5W23 - chains J and N of the 9 polymer chains in the assembly; structure by X-ray diffraction, 3.40 A resolution.

Chain J:
Protein: 5C4 Fab heavy chain
From: Mus musculus
Notes: antibody fragment or engineered binder
Sequence (249 residues; numbered -22 to 215 plus 11 insertion-coded residues; the number before each row is that of its first residue; a row labelled like 82A-82C holds insertion residues (82A, then the next letters in order); numbers below 1 keep their minus sign (Met-22 is residue -22)):
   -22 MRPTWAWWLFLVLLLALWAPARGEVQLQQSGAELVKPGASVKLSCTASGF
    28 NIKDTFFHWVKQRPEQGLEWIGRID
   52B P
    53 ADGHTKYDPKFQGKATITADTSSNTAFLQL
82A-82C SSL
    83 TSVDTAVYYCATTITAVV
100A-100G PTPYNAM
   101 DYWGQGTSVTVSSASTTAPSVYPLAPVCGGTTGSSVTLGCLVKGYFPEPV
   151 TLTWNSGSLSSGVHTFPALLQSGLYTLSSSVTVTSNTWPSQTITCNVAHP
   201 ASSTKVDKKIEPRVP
Not modelled in the structure: -22 to 1, 129-132, 214-215
Disulfides: Cys22-Cys92, Cys140-Cys195
Metal / ion sites: Zn2+ near His56 (its only coordinating residue here)

Chain N:
Protein: 5C4 Fab light chain
From: Mus musculus
Notes: antibody fragment or engineered binder
Sequence (241 residues; each row starts with the number of its first residue; a row labelled like 27A-27D holds insertion residues (27A, then the next letters in order); numbers below 1 keep their minus sign (Met-22 is residue -22)):
   -22 MRPTWAWWLFLVLLLALWAPARGDIVLTQSPASLAVSLGQRTTISCRASE
27A-27D SVDS
    28 FDNSFIHWYQQKPGQPPKLLIFLASSLESGVPARFSGSGSRTDFTLTIDP
    78 VEADDAATYYCQQSNEDPFTFGSGTKLEIKRADAAPTVSIFPPSSEQLTS
   128 GGASVVCFLNNFYPKDINVKWKIDGSERQNGVLNSWTDQDSKDSTYSMSS
   178 TLTLTKDEYERHNSYTCEATHKTSTSPIVKSFNRNEC
Not modelled in the structure: -22 to 0, 212-214
Disulfides: Cys23-Cys88, Cys134-Cys194
Metal / ion sites: Zn2+: Glu27, Glu93

Interface between chain J and chain N:
Contacting residue pairs - 78 pairs, chain J then chain N:
  His35(J) with Phe96(N)
  Gln39(J) with Gln38(N), hydrogen bond; Tyr87(N)
  Gln43(J) with Tyr87(N)
  Leu45(J) with Pro44(N), hydrophobic; Tyr87(N), hydrophobic; Phe98(N)
  Trp47(J) with Pro95(N), hydrophobic; Phe96(N); Phe98(N)
  Arg50(J) with Asp94(N), salt bridge; Phe96(N)
  Lys58(J) with Asp94(N), salt bridge
  Asp60(J) with Pro95(N)
  Lys62(J) with Asp1(N), salt bridge
  Tyr91(J) with Gln38(N), hydrogen bond; Gln42(N); Pro43(N), hydrophobic
  Thr97(J) with Glu55(N), hydrogen bond
  Pro100C(J) with Phe96(N)
  Tyr100D(J) with Phe32(N); Ser91(N), hydrogen bond (backbone-side chain)
  Ala100F(J) with His34(N); Tyr36(N); Leu46(N), hydrophobic; Phe49(N), hydrophobic
  Met100G(J) with Tyr36(N), hydrogen bond (backbone-side chain); Leu46(N); Gln89(N); Phe98(N), hydrophobic
  Asp101(J) with Leu46(N); Glu55(N)
  Trp103(J) with Tyr36(N); Pro43(N), hydrophobic; Pro44(N)
  Gly104(J) with Pro43(N)
  Gln105(J) with Pro43(N)
  Tyr122(J) with Ser121(N); Gln124(N); Ser127(N), hydrogen bond
  Pro123(J) with Ser121(N); Glu123(N)
  Leu124(J) with Phe118(N); Val133(N), hydrophobic
  Ala125(J) with Phe118(N)
  Val127(J) with Ile117(N); Pro119(N); Phe209(N), hydrophobic
  Thr137(J) with Ser116(N); Phe118(N)
  Gly139(J) with Phe135(N)
  Lys143(J) with Ser131(N); Thr180(N)
  His164(J) with Asn137(N); Asn138(N), hydrogen bond; Asp167(N), salt bridge; Ser174(N)
  Phe166(J) with Phe135(N), hydrophobic; Asn137(N); Ser162(N); Thr164(N); Ser174(N); Met175(N); Ser176(N)
  Pro167(J) with Ser162(N), hydrogen bond (backbone-side chain); Trp163(N)
  Leu169(J) with Leu160(N), hydrophobic; Asn161(N); Ser162(N)
  Gln171(J) with Gly158(N); Leu160(N)
  Ser178(J) with Phe135(N); Ser176(N), hydrogen bond
  Ser179(J) with Phe135(N)
  Ser180(J) with Phe135(N); Asn137(N), hydrogen bond
  Arg213(J) with Pro119(N), hydrogen bond (side chain-backbone); Pro120(N)
Also at the interface, not in a pair above, chain J (48 interface residues in all): Val37, Gly44, Glu46, Asn100E, Pro126, Leu138, Leu141, Thr165, Leu170, Thr176, Thr182, Lys208

Summary:
The interface between chain J and chain N involves 48 residues on one side and 44 on the other, with 11
hydrogen bonds and 4 salt bridges. Polar pairs include Arg50(J)-Asp94(N), Lys58(J)-Asp94(N) and
Lys62(J)-Asp1(N). The Zn2+ site is built by Glu27(N) and Glu93(N).
Chain J is 5C4 Fab heavy chain and chain N is 5C4 Fab light chain, both from Mus musculus; the structure,
Crystal Structure of RSV F in complex with 5C4 Fab, was determined by X-ray diffraction together with 5W24
from the same study.
